PDB entry 2C9G | electron microscopy, 9.30 A resolution (very low resolution: no residue pairs are listed; an interface is given only as per-side residue counts) | chains A and B of the 5 polymer chains in the assembly

== Chain A (and B) ==
Protein: Penton protein
Source organism: Human adenovirus 2
Notes: chain B of this document is another copy of the same molecule, construct and numbering; everything in this record applies to it too
Reference sequence: P03276 (PEN3_ADE02); residues 49-571 here = UniProt positions 49-571
Sequence (523 residues; numbered 49 to 571; the number before each row is that of its first residue):
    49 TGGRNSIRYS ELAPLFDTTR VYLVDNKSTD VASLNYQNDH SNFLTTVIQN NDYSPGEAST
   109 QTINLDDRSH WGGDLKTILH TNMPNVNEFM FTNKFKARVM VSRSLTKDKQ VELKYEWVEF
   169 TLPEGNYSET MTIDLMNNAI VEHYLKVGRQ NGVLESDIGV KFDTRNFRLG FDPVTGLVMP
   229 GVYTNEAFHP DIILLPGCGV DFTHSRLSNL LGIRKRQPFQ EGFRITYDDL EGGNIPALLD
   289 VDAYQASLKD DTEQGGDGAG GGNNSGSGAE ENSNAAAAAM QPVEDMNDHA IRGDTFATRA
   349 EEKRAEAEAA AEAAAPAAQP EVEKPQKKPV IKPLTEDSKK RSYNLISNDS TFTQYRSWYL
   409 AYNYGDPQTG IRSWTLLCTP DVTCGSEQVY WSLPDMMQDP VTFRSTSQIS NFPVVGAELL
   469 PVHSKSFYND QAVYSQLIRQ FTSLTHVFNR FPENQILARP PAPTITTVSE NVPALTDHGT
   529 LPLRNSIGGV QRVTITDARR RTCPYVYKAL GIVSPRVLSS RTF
Unresolved in the structure: 299-372, 571
Swiss-Prot annotation at these positions:
  - motif: R340 to D342 (Cell attachment site)
  - modified residue: S455 (Phosphoserine)

== How chain A and chain B interact ==
At this resolution (9 A) residue pairs are not listed: 64 residues of chain A and 73 of chain B lie at the interface.

== In short ==
64 residues of chain A face 73 of chain B across their interface.
Chain A and chain B are both Penton protein (Human adenovirus 2); the structure, The quasi-atomic model of the
adenovirus type 3 penton base dodecahedron, was determined by electron microscopy together with 2C9F from the
same study.
